8J0K - chains A and B of the 4 polymer chains in the assembly; structure by X-ray diffraction, 2.10 A resolution.

== Chain A (and B) ==
Protein: Transcription factor AP-2-alpha
From: Homo sapiens
Notes: chain B of this document is another copy of the same molecule, construct and numbering; everything in this record applies to it too
UniProt: P05549 (AP2A_HUMAN); residue numbers follow UniProt; this construct covers 202-420
Sequence (219 residues; row label = number of the first residue in the row):
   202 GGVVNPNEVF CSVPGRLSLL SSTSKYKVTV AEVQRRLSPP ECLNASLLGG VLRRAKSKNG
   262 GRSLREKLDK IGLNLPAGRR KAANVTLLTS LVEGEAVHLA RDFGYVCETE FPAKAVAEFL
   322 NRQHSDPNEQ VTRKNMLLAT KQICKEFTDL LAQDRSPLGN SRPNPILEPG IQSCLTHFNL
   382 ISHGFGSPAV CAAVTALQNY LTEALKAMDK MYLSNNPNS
Unresolved in the structure: 202-203, 417-420 (chain B: 202-203, 413-420)
Ligand contacts: guanidine-3-propanol (PG3): Pro241, Glu242, Cys243, Arg280, Arg281, Ala283
UniProt features mapped onto this chain:
  - modified residue: Ser239 (Phosphoserine)
  - natural variant: Leu249 (L249P: In BOFS), Arg254 (R254G: In BOFS), Arg255 (R255G: In BOFS), Gly262 (G262E: In BOFS)
  - mutagenesis: Ser239 (S239A: No phosphorylation)
From the paper describing this entry:
  - binding site for the 13-nt DNA strand: Arg217, Ser222, Lys226, Arg254, Arg255, Ala256, Lys257, Ser258, Lys259, Asn260
  - binding site for the 13-nt DNA strand: Arg254, Lys257
  - specificity-determining residues: Ser222, Ser247, Lys257
  - mutagenesis - S222A, K226A (35-fold): decreased binding to the 13-nt DNA strand
  - mutagenesis - R254A, K257A: abolished binding to the 13-nt DNA strand
  - disease-associated variants - R217S: abolished binding to the 13-nt DNA strand
  - disease-associated variants - R254W, R255G, G262E (7-fold): decreased binding to the 13-nt DNA strand
  - disease-associated variants - V214D, L218P, R236P, S239P, L249P: decreased expression
  - disease-associated variants - V214D, R217S, L218P, R236P, S239P, L249P: decreased stability
  - mutagenesis - V307D, F379D, V391D, L398D: decreased stability

== How chain A and chain B interact ==
Contacting residue pairs (113; chain A residue first):
  Arg217(A) with Arg217(B), hydrogen bond (side chain-backbone); Ser219(B); Leu220(B)
  Leu218(A) with Arg217(B); Leu218(B), hydrophobic; Leu288(B); Ser291(B), hydrogen bond (backbone-side chain); Leu292(B), hydrophobic
  Ser219(A) with Arg217(B)
  Leu220(A) with Arg217(B); Gly251(B); Val252(B); Thr290(B); Ser291(B)
  Leu221(A) with Ser247(B); Leu248(B), hydrophobic
  Ser247(A) with Leu221(B)
  Leu248(A) with Leu220(B); Leu221(B), hydrophobic
  Gly251(A) with Leu220(B)
  Val252(A) with Leu220(B)
  Lys282(A) with Leu221(B)
  Asn285(A) with Tyr306(B), hydrogen bond; Glu311(B)
  Thr287(A) with Asp303(B); Tyr306(B)
  Leu288(A) with Leu218(B); His299(B); Leu300(B); Asp303(B), hydrogen bond (backbone-side chain)
  Thr290(A) with Leu220(B)
  Ser291(A) with Leu218(B), hydrogen bond (side chain-backbone); Leu220(B)
  Leu292(A) with Leu218(B), hydrophobic
  His299(A) with Leu288(B)
  Leu300(A) with Leu288(B); Leu289(B), hydrophobic
  Asp303(A) with Thr287(B); Leu288(B), hydrogen bond (side chain-backbone)
  Phe304(A) with Phe386(B), hydrophobic; Ala390(B), hydrophobic; Val391(B)
  Tyr306(A) with Asn285(B)
  Val307(A) with Leu289(B), hydrophobic; Phe379(B); Ile382(B), hydrophobic
  Cys308(A) with Val391(B), hydrophobic
  Glu311(A) with His378(B), salt bridge; Phe379(B); Ile382(B)
  Phe312(A) with Phe348(B), hydrophobic; Phe379(B), hydrophobic
  Pro313(A) with Cys375(B), hydrophobic; Phe379(B)
  Ala316(A) with Ile372(B); Cys375(B), hydrophobic
  Val317(A) with Leu351(B), hydrophobic; Ile372(B)
  Phe320(A) with Leu351(B), hydrophobic; Leu368(B), hydrophobic; Ile372(B), hydrophobic
  Leu321(A) with Glu347(B); Phe348(B), hydrophobic; Leu351(B), hydrophobic
  His325(A) with Glu347(B), salt bridge
  Arg334(A) with Ile344(B)
  Met337(A) with Ala340(B), hydrophobic; Gln343(B); Ile344(B), hydrophobic
  Ala340(A) with Met337(B), hydrophobic; Thr341(B)
  Thr341(A) with Ala340(B); Thr341(B); Ile344(B)
  Gln343(A) with Met337(B)
  Ile344(A) with Met337(B), hydrophobic; Thr341(B); Leu402(B), hydrophobic
  Cys345(A) with Leu398(B), hydrophobic
  Glu347(A) with Leu321(B); His325(B), salt bridge; Arg334(B), salt bridge; Tyr401(B)
  Phe348(A) with Phe312(B), hydrophobic; Leu398(B), hydrophobic; Tyr401(B), hydrophobic
  Leu351(A) with Val317(B), hydrophobic; Phe320(B), hydrophobic; Leu321(B), hydrophobic
  Glu369(A) with Phe320(B); Arg323(B), salt bridge
  Ile372(A) with Ala316(B); Val317(B); Phe320(B), hydrophobic
  Cys375(A) with Pro313(B), hydrophobic; Ala316(B), hydrophobic
  His378(A) with Glu311(B), salt bridge
  Phe379(A) with Val307(B); Glu311(B); Phe312(B), hydrophobic
  Ile382(A) with Val307(B), hydrophobic; Glu311(B)
  Phe386(A) with Phe304(B), hydrophobic
  Ala390(A) with Phe304(B), hydrophobic
  Val391(A) with Phe304(B); Ala394(B), hydrophobic
  Ala394(A) with Val391(B), hydrophobic; Ala394(B), hydrophobic
  Leu398(A) with Cys345(B), hydrophobic; Phe348(B), hydrophobic; Leu398(B), hydrophobic
  Tyr401(A) with Phe348(B), hydrophobic
  Leu402(A) with Ile344(B), hydrophobic
Other interface residues (no listed pair), chain A (64 interface residues in all): Ser222, Leu289, Glu296, Arg323, Leu338, Leu352, Leu368, Leu376, Gly387, Ala397
Other interface residues (no listed pair), chain B (65 interface residues in all): Lys257, Val286, Glu296, Cys308, Gln324, Leu338, Leu352, Glu369, Leu376, Gly387, Ala397

== Overview ==
Chain A and chain B form an interface of 64 and 65 residues respectively; the contacts include 6 hydrogen
bonds and 6 salt bridges. Among the polar pairs are Glu311(A)-His378(B), His325(A)-Glu347(B) and
Glu347(A)-Arg334(B). From the paper: a binding site for the 13-nt DNA strand at Arg217(A), Ser222(A) and
Lys226(A) among others; V214D, R217S and L218P of chain A, among others, reduce stability; 17 substitutions
were tested in all.
Chain A and chain B are both Transcription factor AP-2-alpha (Homo sapiens); the structure, Crystal structure
of human TFAP2A in complex with DNA, was determined by X-ray diffraction (same publication as 8J0L, 8J0Q and
8J0R).
